4NU9 - chains A and B; structure by X-ray diffraction, 2.30 A resolution.

[Chain A (and B)]
Name: Betaine aldehyde dehydrogenase
Organism: Staphylococcus aureus subsp. aureus
Notes: EC 1.2.1.8; chain B of this document is another copy of the same molecule, construct and numbering; everything in this record applies to it too
UniProt: Q5HCU0 (Q5HCU0_STAAC); numbering as in UniProt (aligned over 1-496)
Sequence (520 residues; each row starts with the number of its first residue; numbers below 1 keep their minus sign (Met-23 is residue -23)):
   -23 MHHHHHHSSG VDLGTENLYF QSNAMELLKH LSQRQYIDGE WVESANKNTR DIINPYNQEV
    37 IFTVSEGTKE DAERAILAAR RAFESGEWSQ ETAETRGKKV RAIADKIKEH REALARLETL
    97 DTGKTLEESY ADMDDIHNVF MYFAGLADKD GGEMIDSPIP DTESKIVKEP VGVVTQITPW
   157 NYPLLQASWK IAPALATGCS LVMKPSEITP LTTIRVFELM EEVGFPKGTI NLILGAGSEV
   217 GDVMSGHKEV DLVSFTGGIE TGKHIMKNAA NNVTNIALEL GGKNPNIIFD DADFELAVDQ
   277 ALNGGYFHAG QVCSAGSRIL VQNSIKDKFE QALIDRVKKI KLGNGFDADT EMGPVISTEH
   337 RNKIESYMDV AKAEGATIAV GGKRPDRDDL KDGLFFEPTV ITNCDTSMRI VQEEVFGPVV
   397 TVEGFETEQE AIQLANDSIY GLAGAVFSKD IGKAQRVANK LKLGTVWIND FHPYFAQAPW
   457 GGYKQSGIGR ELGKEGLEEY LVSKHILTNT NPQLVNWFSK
Not modelled in the structure: -23 to -5 (chain B: -23 to 0)
Sequence notes: expression tag (-23 to 0)
Bound ions: Na+ site 1: Ile29, Asp97, Ile184; Na+ site 2 near Val249 (its only coordinating residue here)
Reported in the primary citation:
  - catalytic residues: Glu255, Cys289 (by similarity / conservation)
  - specificity-determining residues: Ile28 (proposed by the authors, not directly observed)

[Chain A / chain B interface]
Contacting residue pairs - 22 pairs, chain A then chain B:
  Glu70(A) with Asn114(B); Gln453(B), hydrogen bond
  Lys74(A) with Asn114(B), hydrogen bond
  Arg77(A) with Arg77(B); Met117(B)
  Asp81(A) with Arg77(B), salt bridge
  Asn114(A) with Glu70(B); Lys74(B), hydrogen bond
  Met117(A) with Arg77(B)
  Tyr118(A) with Asp124(B); Lys125(B), hydrogen bond (backbone-side chain)
  Gly121(A) with Gly121(B)
  Leu122(A) with Lys125(B)
  Asp124(A) with Tyr118(B); Gln453(B), hydrogen bond
  Lys125(A) with Tyr118(B), hydrogen bond (side chain-backbone); Gly121(B); Leu122(B); Lys470(B)
  Gln453(A) with Glu70(B), hydrogen bond; Asp124(B), hydrogen bond
  Lys470(A) with Lys125(B), hydrogen bond (side chain-backbone)
Also at the interface, not in a pair above, chain A (16 interface residues in all): His113, Glu139, Gln431
Also at the interface, not in a pair above, chain B (15 interface residues in all): His113, Glu139, Gln431

[In short]
16 residues of chain A and 15 residues of chain B are in contact, with 9 hydrogen bonds and 1 salt bridge.
Among the polar pairs are Asp81(A)-Arg77(B), Glu70(A)-Gln453(B) and Lys74(A)-Asn114(B). The Na+ site 1 is
built by Ile29(A), Asp97(A) and Ile184(A). The paper reports catalytic residues Glu255(A) and Cys289(A); the
specificity determinant Ile28(A).
Both chains are Betaine aldehyde dehydrogenase (Staphylococcus aureus subsp. aureus). Entry 4NU9 (2.30
Angstrom resolution crystal structure of betaine aldehyde dehydrogenase (betB) from Staphylococcus aureus with
BME-free Cys289) was determined by X-ray diffraction (same publication as 4QTO, 4QN2, 4QJE, 4Q92 and 4NEA).
